9BY2 - chains A and C of the 4 polymer chains in the assembly; structure by electron microscopy, 3.10 A resolution.

Chain A:
Name: Ribonucleoside-diphosphate reductase subunit alpha
Source organism: Bacillus subtilis
Notes: EC 1.17.4.1
UniProt: P50620 (RIR1_BACSU); numbering as in UniProt (aligned over 1-700)
Amino-acid sequence (700 residues; numbered 1 to 700; the number before each row is that of its first residue):
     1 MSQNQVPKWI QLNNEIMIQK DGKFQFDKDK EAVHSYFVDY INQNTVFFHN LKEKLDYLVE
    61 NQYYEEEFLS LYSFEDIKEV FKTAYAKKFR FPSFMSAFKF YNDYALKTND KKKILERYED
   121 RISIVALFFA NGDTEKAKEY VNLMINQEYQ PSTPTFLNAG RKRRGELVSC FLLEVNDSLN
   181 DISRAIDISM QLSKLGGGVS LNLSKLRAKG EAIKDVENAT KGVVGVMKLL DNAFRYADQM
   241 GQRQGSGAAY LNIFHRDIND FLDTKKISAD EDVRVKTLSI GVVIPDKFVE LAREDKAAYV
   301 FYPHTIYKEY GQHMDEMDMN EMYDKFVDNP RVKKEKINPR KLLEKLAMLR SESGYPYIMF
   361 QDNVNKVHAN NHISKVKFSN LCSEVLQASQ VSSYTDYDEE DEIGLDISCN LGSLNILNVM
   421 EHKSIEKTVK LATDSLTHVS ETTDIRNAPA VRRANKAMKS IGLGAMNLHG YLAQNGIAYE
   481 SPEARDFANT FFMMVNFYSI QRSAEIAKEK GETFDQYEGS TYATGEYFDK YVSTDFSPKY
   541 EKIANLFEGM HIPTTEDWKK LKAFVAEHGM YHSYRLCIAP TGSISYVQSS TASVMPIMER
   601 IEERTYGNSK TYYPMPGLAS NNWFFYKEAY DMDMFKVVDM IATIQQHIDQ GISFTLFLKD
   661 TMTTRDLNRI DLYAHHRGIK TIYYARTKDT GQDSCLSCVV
Disordered / not traced: 1-5, 689-700
Small-molecule neighbours:
  - ATP (adenosine-5'-triphosphate): Val33, His34, Phe37, Val38, Asn42, Phe89, Arg90, Phe91, Arg117
  - 2'-deoxyguanosine-5'-diphosphate (DGI): Val46, Phe47, Phe48, His49, Asn50, Leu51, Lys54, Lys78, Phe81, Lys82, Tyr85, Asp120
  - dTTP (TTP), molecule 1: Asp177, Ser178, Leu179, Asn180, Ile182, Leu206, Arg207, Ala212, Ile213, Lys214, Ala219, Thr220, Lys221, His304
  - dTTP (TTP), molecule 2: Lys194, Tyr236, Ala237, Asp238, Gln239
Curated features (UniProtKB/Swiss-Prot):
  - active site: Asn380 (Proton acceptor), Cys382 (Cysteine radical intermediate), Glu384 (Proton acceptor)
  - binding site (substrate): Thr153, Ser169, Cys170, Gly198, Asn380 to Glu384, Pro580 to Ile584
  - site: Cys170 (Important for hydrogen atom transfer), Asp177 (Allosteric effector binding), Arg207 (Allosteric effector binding), Cys409 (Important for hydrogen atom transfer), Tyr683 (Important for electron transfer), Tyr684 (Important for electron transfer), Cys695 (Interacts with thioredoxin/glutaredoxin), Cys698 (Interacts with thioredoxin/glutaredoxin)
  - mutagenesis: His255 (H255Y: In ts-A 73; temperature-sensitive lethal mutation)
Reported in the primary citation:
  - catalytic residues: Cys382 (citing earlier work)

Chain C:
Name: Ribonucleoside-diphosphate reductase subunit beta
Source organism: Bacillus subtilis
Notes: EC 1.17.4.1
UniProt: P50621 (RIR2_BACSU); residues 1-329 here = UniProt positions 1-329
Amino-acid sequence (350 residues; numbered -20 to 329; the number before each row is that of its first residue; numbers below 1 keep their minus sign (Met-20 is residue -20)):
   -20 MGSSHHHHHH SSGLVPRGSH MMTKIYDAAN WSKHEDDFTQ MFYNQNVKQF WLPEEIALNG
    40 DLLTWKYLGK NEQDTYMKVL AGLTLLDTEQ GNTGMPIVAE HVDGHQRKAV LNFMAMMENA
   100 VHAKSYSNIF MTLAPTETIN EVFEWVKQNK YLQKKAQMIV GLYKAIQKDD EISLFKAMVA
   160 SVYLESFLFY SGFYYPLYFY GQGKLMQSGE IINLILRDEA IHGVYVGLLA QEIYNKQTEE
   220 KKAELREFAI DLLNQLYENE LEYTEDLYDQ VGLSHDVKKF IRYNANKALM NLGFDPYFEE
   280 EDINPIVLNG LNTKTKSHDF FSMKGNGYKK ATVEPLKDDD FYFEDEKEQI
Disordered / not traced: -20 to 15, 291-308, 323-329
Differences from the reference sequence: initiating methionine (-20); expression tag (-19 to 0)
Bound ions: Mn2+ site 1: Asp66, Glu97, His101, Glu198; Mn2+ site 2: Glu97, Glu164, Glu198, His201
Curated features (UniProtKB/Swiss-Prot):
  - active site: Tyr105
  - binding site (Fe cation): Asp66, Glu97, His101, Glu164, Glu198, His201

How chain A and chain C interact:
Residue-residue contacts (32):
  Ile267(A) with Lys309(C)
  Ala292(A) with Phe320(C)
  Arg293(A) with Asp317(C); Phe320(C); Tyr321(C)
  Arg340(A) with Leu315(C); Lys316(C); Asp317(C), salt bridge; Phe320(C)
  Leu343(A) with Phe320(C), hydrophobic
  Glu344(A) with Pro314(C); Leu315(C), hydrogen bond (side chain-backbone)
  Ser351(A) with Ala310(C)
  Glu352(A) with Lys309(C)
  Phe635(A) with Phe322(C), hydrophobic
  Thr663(A) with Thr311(C); Glu313(C), hydrogen bond
  Thr664(A) with Thr311(C), hydrogen bond (backbone-backbone); Val312(C); Glu313(C), hydrogen bond (side chain-backbone)
  Arg665(A) with Glu313(C), salt bridge; Pro314(C); Lys316(C); Asp319(C), salt bridge
  Asn668(A) with Leu315(C)
  Arg669(A) with Asp319(C), salt bridge; Phe322(C)
  Leu672(A) with Asp319(C); Phe320(C), hydrophobic; Phe322(C)
  Tyr673(A) with Phe322(C)
  His676(A) with Phe322(C)
Other interface residues (no listed pair), chain A (19 interface residues in all): Val289, Asp295

Summary:
Chain A and chain C form an interface of 19 and 13 residues respectively, with 4 hydrogen bonds and 4 salt
bridges. Polar contacts include Arg340(A)-Asp317(C), Arg665(A)-Glu313(C) and Arg665(A)-Asp319(C). Chain A
binds dTTP, ATP and 2'-deoxyguanosine-5'-diphosphate. From the paper: the catalytic residue Cys382(A).
Chain A is Ribonucleoside-diphosphate reductase subunit alpha and chain C is Ribonucleoside-diphosphate
reductase subunit beta, both from Bacillus subtilis; the structure, Consensus full-complex model for product
condition of Bacillus subtilis ribonucleotide reductase complex, was determined by electron microscopy,
deposited together with 9BW3, 9BWX, 9BX2, 9BX3, 9BX6, 9BX8 and 39 further entries.
